Entry 3EMC (X-ray diffraction, 2.10 A resolution); this record covers chain A.

Chain A:
Protein: Endo-1,4-beta-xylanase
Source organism: Bacillus sp. BP-23
Notes: EC 3.2.1.8
UniProt: O69231 (O69231_9BACI); residue numbers follow UniProt; this construct covers 2-332
Amino-acid sequence (331 residues; row label = number of the first residue in the row):
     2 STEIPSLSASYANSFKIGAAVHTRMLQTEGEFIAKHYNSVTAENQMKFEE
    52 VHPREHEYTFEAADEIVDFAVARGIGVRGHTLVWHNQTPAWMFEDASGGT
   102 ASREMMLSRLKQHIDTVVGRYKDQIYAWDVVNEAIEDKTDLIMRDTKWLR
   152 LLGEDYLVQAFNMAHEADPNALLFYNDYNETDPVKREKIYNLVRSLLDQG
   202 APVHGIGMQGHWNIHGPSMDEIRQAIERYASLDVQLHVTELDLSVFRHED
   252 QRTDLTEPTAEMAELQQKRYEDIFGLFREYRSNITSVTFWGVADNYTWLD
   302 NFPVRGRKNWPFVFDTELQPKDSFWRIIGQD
What the authors report for this chain:
  - catalytic residues: Glu134, Glu241
  - specificity-determining residues: His249 (proposed by the authors, not directly observed)
  - specificity-determining residues: Asp183, Gly217
  - mutagenesis - S15L, S15L/M93V (20-fold), M93V, E137D, D323N: increased stability
  - mutagenesis - E137D/D323N: unchanged stability
  - mutagenesis - S15L/M93V: increased catalytic activity
  - contacts within the chain: Ser15-Arg282 (hydrogen bond), Ser15-Asp332 (hydrogen bond)

Summary:
From the paper: catalytic residues Glu134 and Glu241; S15L, S15L/M93V and M93V, among others, increase
stability; 6 substitutions were tested in all.
Chain A is Endo-1,4-beta-xylanase (Bacillus sp. BP-23); the structure, Crystal structure of XynB, an
intracellular xylanase from Paenibacillus barcinonensis, was determined by X-ray diffraction, deposited
together with 3EMQ and 3EMZ.
